PDB entry 1P3U | X-ray diffraction, 1.75 A resolution | chain A

Chain A:
Name: Heme oxygenase 1
Organism: Neisseria meningitidis
Notes: EC 1.14.99.3
UniProt: Q9RGD9 (Q9RGD9_NEIME); residues 1-209 here correspond to UniProt positions 22-230 (UniProt number = residue number + 21)
Sequence (209 residues; row label = number of the first residue in the row):
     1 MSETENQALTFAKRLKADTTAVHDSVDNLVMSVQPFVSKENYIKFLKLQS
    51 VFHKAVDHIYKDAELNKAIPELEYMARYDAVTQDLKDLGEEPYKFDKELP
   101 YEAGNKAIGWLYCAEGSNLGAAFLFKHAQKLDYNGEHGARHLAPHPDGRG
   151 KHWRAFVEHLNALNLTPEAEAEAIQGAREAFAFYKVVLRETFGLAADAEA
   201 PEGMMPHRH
Disordered / not traced: 1-7, 207-209
Metal / ion sites: heme Fe: His23 (together with nitric oxide)
Residues lining bound ligands: heme / nitric oxide: Ala12, Lys16, His23, Val26, Asp27, Val30, Met31, Phe52, Tyr112, Cys113, Gly116, Ser117, Leu119, Gly120, Ala121, Phe123, Leu124, Trp153, Phe181, Tyr184

In short:
Bound to chain A: heme / nitric oxide.
Chain A is Heme oxygenase 1 (Neisseria meningitidis); the structure, Crystal Structures of the NO-and CO-Bound
Heme Oxygenase From Neisseria Meningitidis: Implications for Oxygen Activation, was determined by X-ray
diffraction, deposited together with 1P3T and 1P3V.
